8IUL - chains A and E of the 5 polymer chains in the assembly; structure by electron microscopy, 2.78 A resolution.

== Chain A ==
Molecule: G subunit alpha (q)
Organism: Homo sapiens
Amino-acid sequence (361 residues; each row starts with the number of its first residue):
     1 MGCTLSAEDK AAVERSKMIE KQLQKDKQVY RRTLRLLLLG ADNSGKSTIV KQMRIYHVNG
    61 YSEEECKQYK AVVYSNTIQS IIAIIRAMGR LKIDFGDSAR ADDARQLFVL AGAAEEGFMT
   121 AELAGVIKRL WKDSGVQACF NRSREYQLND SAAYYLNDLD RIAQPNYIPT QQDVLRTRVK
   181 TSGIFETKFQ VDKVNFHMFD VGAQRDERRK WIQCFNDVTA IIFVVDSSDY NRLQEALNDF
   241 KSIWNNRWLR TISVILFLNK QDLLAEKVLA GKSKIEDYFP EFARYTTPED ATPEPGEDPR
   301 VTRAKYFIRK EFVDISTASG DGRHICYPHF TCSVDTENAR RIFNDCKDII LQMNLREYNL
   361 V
Disordered / not traced: 1-4, 56-180

== Chain E ==
Molecule: Antibody fragment scFv16
Organism: Mus musculus
Notes: antibody fragment or engineered binder
Amino-acid sequence (247 residues; each row starts with the number of its first residue):
     1 VQLVESGGGL VQPGGSRKLS CSASGFAFSS FGMHWVRQAP EKGLEWVAYI SSGSGTIYYA
    61 DTVKGRFTIS RDDPKNTLFL QMTSLRSEDT AMYYCVRSIY YYGSSPFDFW GQGTTLTVSA
   121 GGGGSGGGGS GGGGSADIVM TQATSSVPVT PGESVSISCR SSKSLLHSNG NTYLYWFLQR
   181 PGQSPQLLIY RMSNLASGVP DRFSGSGSGT AFTLTISRLE AEDVGVYYCM QHLEYPLTFG
   241 AGTKLEL
Disordered / not traced: 120-135, 192

== Interface between chain A and chain E ==
Pairs across the interface - 23 pairs, chain A then chain E:
  Leu5(A) - Leu233(E)
  Ser6(A) - His167(E)
  Ser6(A) - Tyr173(E)  hydrogen bond
  Ser6(A) - Leu233(E)
  Ala7(A) - His232(E)
  Ala7(A) - Leu233(E)  hydrogen bond (backbone-backbone)
  Ala7(A) - Tyr235(E)  hydrogen bond (backbone-side chain)
  Glu8(A) - Tyr173(E)
  Glu8(A) - Tyr175(E)  hydrogen bond
  Glu8(A) - Arg191(E)
  Glu8(A) - His232(E)  salt bridge
  Lys10(A) - Tyr58(E)  hydrogen bond
  Lys10(A) - Tyr235(E)
  Ala11(A) - Tyr100(E)  hydrophobic
  Ala11(A) - Tyr235(E)
  Glu14(A) - Ser51(E)  hydrogen bond
  Glu14(A) - Ser52(E)
  Glu14(A) - Gly55(E)
  Glu14(A) - Thr56(E)
  Arg15(A) - Ser30(E)
  Arg15(A) - Ile99(E)
  Arg15(A) - Tyr100(E)
  Met18(A) - Ser52(E)
Other interface residues (no listed pair), chain A (10 interface residues in all): Ala12
Other interface residues (no listed pair), chain E (18 interface residues in all): Tyr49, Tyr101, Glu234

== Overview ==
10 residues of chain A and 18 residues of chain E are in contact, with 6 hydrogen bonds and 1 salt bridge.
Polar pairs include Glu8(A)-His232(E), Ser6(A)-Tyr173(E) and Ala7(A)-Tyr235(E).
Chain A is G subunit alpha (q) (Homo sapiens) and chain E is Antibody fragment scFv16 (Mus musculus); the
structure, Cryo-EM structure of the latanoprost-bound human PTGFR-Gq complex, was determined by electron
microscopy, deposited together with 8IUK and 8IUM.
